Entry 7P92 (electron microscopy, 2.70 A resolution); this record covers chains A and B of the 3 polymer chains in the assembly.

# Chain A
Name: Fe-hydrogenase, subunit alpha
Organism: Thermotoga maritima (strain ATCC 43589 / DSM 3109 / JCM 10099 / NBRC 100826 / MSB8)
Notes: EC 1.12.1.4
UniProt: G4FFG1 (G4FFG1_THEMA); residues 1-645 here = UniProt positions 1-645
Chain sequence (645 residues; numbered 1 to 645; the number before each row is that of its first residue):
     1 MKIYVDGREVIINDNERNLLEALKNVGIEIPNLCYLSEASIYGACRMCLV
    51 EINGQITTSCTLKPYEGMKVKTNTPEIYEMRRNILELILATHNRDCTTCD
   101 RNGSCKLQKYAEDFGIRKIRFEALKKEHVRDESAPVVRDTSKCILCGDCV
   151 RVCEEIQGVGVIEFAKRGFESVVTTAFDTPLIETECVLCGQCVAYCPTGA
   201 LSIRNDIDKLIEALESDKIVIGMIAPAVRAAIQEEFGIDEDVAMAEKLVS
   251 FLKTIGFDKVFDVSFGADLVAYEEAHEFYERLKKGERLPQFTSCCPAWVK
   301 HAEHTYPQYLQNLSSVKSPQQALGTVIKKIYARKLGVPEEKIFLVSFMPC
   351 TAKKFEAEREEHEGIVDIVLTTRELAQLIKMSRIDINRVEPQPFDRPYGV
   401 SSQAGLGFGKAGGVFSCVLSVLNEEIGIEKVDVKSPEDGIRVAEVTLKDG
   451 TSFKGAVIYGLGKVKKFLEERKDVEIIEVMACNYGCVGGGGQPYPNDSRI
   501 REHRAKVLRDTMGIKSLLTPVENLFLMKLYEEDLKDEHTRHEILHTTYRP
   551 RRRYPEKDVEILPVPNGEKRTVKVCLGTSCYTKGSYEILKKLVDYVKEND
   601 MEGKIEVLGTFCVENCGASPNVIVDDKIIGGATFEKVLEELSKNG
Not modelled in the structure: 555-645
Ion coordination: 2Fe-2S cluster Fe: Cys-34, Cys-45, Cys-48, Cys-60; 4Fe-4S cluster Fe site 1: His-92, Cys-96, Cys-99, Cys-105; 4Fe-4S cluster Fe site 2: Cys-143, Cys-146, Cys-149, Cys-196; 4Fe-4S cluster Fe site 3: Cys-153, Cys-186, Cys-189, Cys-192; 4Fe-4S cluster Fe site 4: Cys-295, Cys-350, Cys-482, Cys-486
Residues lining bound ligands:
  - 2Fe-2S cluster (FES): Leu-20, Asn-32, Cys-34, Tyr-42, Gly-43, Ala-44, Cys-45, Arg-46, Met-47, Cys-48, Thr-58, Cys-60
  - 4Fe-4S cluster (SF4), molecule 1: His-92, Asn-93, Arg-94, Asp-95, Cys-96, Cys-99, Arg-101, Asn-102, Cys-105, Leu-107, Gln-108, Lys-142, Thr-198, Gly-199
  - 4Fe-4S cluster (SF4), molecule 2: Val-136, Cys-153, Gln-157, Val-159, Val-161, Ile-162, Cys-186, Val-187, Leu-188, Cys-189, Gly-190, Gln-191, Cys-192
  - 4Fe-4S cluster (SF4), molecule 3: Cys-143, Ile-144, Leu-145, Cys-146, Gly-147, Asp-148, Cys-149, Val-173, Cys-196, Pro-197, Thr-198, Ala-200, Leu-201
  - 4Fe-4S cluster (SF4), molecule 4: Cys-189, Cys-294, Cys-295, Pro-296, Ala-297, Pro-349, Cys-350, Ala-352, Lys-353, Met-480, Ala-481, Cys-482, Gly-485, Cys-486, Gly-489

# Chain B
Name: Fe-hydrogenase, subunit beta
Organism: Thermotoga maritima (strain ATCC 43589 / DSM 3109 / JCM 10099 / NBRC 100826 / MSB8)
Notes: EC 1.12.1.4
UniProt: G4FFG0 (G4FFG0_THEMA); residues 1-626 here = UniProt positions 1-626
Chain sequence (626 residues; row label = number of the first residue in the row):
     1 MFKNAKEFVQYANKLKTLREKKLNGVSIYVCVGTGCTAKGALKVYSAFEE
    51 ELKKRNLLGQVTLEKIDDDKVTLNRTGCCGRCSSGPLVKIMPYRFFYSNV
   101 APEDVPEIVDRTVLKGEPIERLFLTDPLTGEKVPRIEDTTLFKNQDFYIM
   151 EAIGESECDSIEDYIARSGYESLVKALTSMTPEEIIETVKASGLRGRGGG
   201 GFPTGLKWEFTRKAQGDIKFVVCNGDEGDPGAFMNRTLLERDPHLVLEGM
   251 IIAGYAVGAQKGYAYIRAEYPFAVKMFKKAIEDARKLGLLGENILGTGFS
   301 FDLEVKEGAGAFVCGEETALLASIEGKRGMPRPKPPFPAQSGLWGKPTLI
   351 NNVETYANIPRILRDGVENYRKRGTENSPGTKMFSVAGPLKATGIIEVEF
   401 GTTLRDIIYNICGGFVEGEEFKAVQIGGPSGACLSEDFIDMPLDYDTLKK
   451 ADAMVGSGGIVVITKKTCMVEVARFFLDFTKRESCGKCVPCREGTMQAYN
   501 ILEKFTHGKATYEDLKTLEHLSKTIKTASLCGLGKTAPNPILSTLKLFRE
   551 EYIAHIEGECPSGMCTAFKKYVINPDICKGCGLCARSCPQNAITGERGKP
   601 YTIDQEKCVKCGLCASKCPFKAIELV
Not modelled in the structure: 58-69, 625-626
Ion coordination: 2Fe-2S cluster Fe: Cys-31, Cys-36, Cys-78, Cys-82; Zn2+: Cys-468, His-555, Cys-560, Cys-565; 4Fe-4S cluster Fe site 1: Cys-485, Cys-488, Cys-491, Cys-531; 4Fe-4S cluster Fe site 2: Cys-578, Cys-581, Cys-584, Cys-618; 4Fe-4S cluster Fe site 3: Cys-588, Cys-608, Cys-611, Cys-614
Residues lining bound ligands:
  - 2Fe-2S cluster (FES): Cys-31, Gly-33, Thr-34, Cys-36, Cys-78, Cys-79, Gly-80, Arg-81, Cys-82, Leu-87
  - FMN (flavin mononucleotide): Gly-196, Arg-197, Gly-198, Gly-199, Gly-200, Lys-207, Asn-224, Asp-226, Glu-227, Gly-228, Phe-312, Val-313, Gly-315, Glu-316, Glu-317, Ile-350, Asn-351, Asn-352, Thr-355, Gly-532, Leu-533
  - 4Fe-4S cluster (SF4), molecule 1: Val-313, Pro-331, Ser-484, Cys-485, Gly-486, Lys-487, Cys-488, Cys-491, Arg-492, Ser-529, Leu-530, Cys-531, Leu-533, Gly-534
  - 4Fe-4S cluster (SF4), molecule 2: Ile-573, Cys-578, Lys-579, Gly-580, Cys-581, Gly-582, Leu-583, Cys-584, Tyr-601, Lys-617, Cys-618, Pro-619
  - 4Fe-4S cluster (SF4), molecule 3: Cys-588, Pro-589, Cys-608, Val-609, Lys-610, Cys-611, Gly-612, Leu-613, Cys-614

# Chain A / chain B interface
Pairs across the interface - 53 pairs, chain A then chain B:
  Gly-43(A) / Leu-530(B)
  Ala-44(A) / Lys-487(B)
  Ala-44(A) / Cys-488(B)
  Ala-44(A) / Val-489(B)  hydrogen bond (backbone-backbone)
  Cys-45(A) / Val-489(B)
  Cys-45(A) / Pro-490(B)
  Arg-46(A) / Cys-488(B)
  Arg-46(A) / Pro-490(B)
  Arg-46(A) / Ala-528(B)  hydrogen bond (side chain-backbone)
  Arg-46(A) / Ser-529(B)
  Arg-46(A) / Leu-530(B)
  Ile-56(A) / Thr-527(B)
  Thr-61(A) / Pro-333(B)
  Glu-79(A) / His-520(B)  salt bridge
  Glu-79(A) / Lys-523(B)  salt bridge
  Met-80(A) / Thr-524(B)
  Met-80(A) / Thr-527(B)
  Asn-83(A) / His-520(B)
  Asn-83(A) / Thr-524(B)  hydrogen bond
  Ile-84(A) / Val-489(B)  hydrophobic
  Leu-87(A) / Glu-493(B)
  Leu-87(A) / Gly-494(B)
  Leu-87(A) / Gln-497(B)
  Ile-88(A) / Val-489(B)  hydrophobic
  Ala-90(A) / Gln-497(B)
  Arg-120(A) / Thr-517(B)
  Phe-121(A) / Gln-497(B)
  Phe-121(A) / Thr-517(B)
  Glu-122(A) / Gln-497(B)  hydrogen bond (backbone-side chain)
  Glu-122(A) / Asn-500(B)
  Glu-122(A) / Lys-504(B)  salt bridge
  Leu-124(A) / Met-496(B)  hydrophobic
  Leu-124(A) / Gln-497(B)
  Leu-124(A) / Asn-500(B)
  Ile-144(A) / Arg-492(B)
  Leu-145(A) / Arg-492(B)
  Phe-164(A) / Arg-328(B)
  Ala-165(A) / Arg-328(B)
  Lys-166(A) / Arg-328(B)  hydrogen bond (backbone-side chain)
  Arg-167(A) / Gly-310(B)
  Arg-167(A) / Ala-311(B)
  Arg-167(A) / Arg-482(B)  hydrogen bond (side chain-backbone)
  Arg-167(A) / Glu-483(B)  salt bridge
  Arg-167(A) / Ser-484(B)
  Arg-167(A) / Cys-485(B)
  Gly-168(A) / Ser-484(B)  hydrogen bond (backbone-backbone)
  Gly-168(A) / Cys-485(B)
  Gly-168(A) / Gly-486(B)
  Gly-168(A) / Arg-492(B)
  Phe-169(A) / Arg-492(B)
  Phe-169(A) / Met-496(B)  hydrophobic
  Ser-171(A) / Cys-485(B)
  Ser-171(A) / Gly-486(B)
Interface residues without a listed pair, chain A (28 interface residues in all): Leu-49, Thr-91
Interface residues without a listed pair, chain B (30 interface residues in all): Lys-481, Leu-521

# Overview
28 residues of chain A face 30 of chain B across their interface; the contacts include 7 hydrogen bonds and 4
salt bridges. Polar contacts include Glu-79(A)/His-520(B), Glu-79(A)/Lys-523(B) and Glu-122(A)/Lys-504(B).
Ligands of chain A: 4 copies of 4Fe-4S cluster and 2Fe-2S cluster.
Here chain A is Fe-hydrogenase, subunit alpha and chain B is Fe-hydrogenase, subunit beta, both from
Thermotoga maritima (strain ATCC 43589 / DSM 3109 / JCM 10099 / NBRC 100826 / MSB8). Entry 7P92 (TmHydABC- T.
maritima bifurcating hydrogenase with bridge domain up) was determined by electron microscopy together with
7P5H, 7P8N and 7P91 from the same study.
